Entry 6XXD (electron microscopy, 3.22 A resolution); this record covers chains A and I of the 16 polymer chains in the assembly.

# Chain A (and I)
Molecule: PilA
Source organism: Thermus thermophilus (strain HB27 / ATCC BAA-163 / DSM 7039)
Notes: chain I of this document is another copy of the same molecule, construct and numbering; everything in this record applies to it too
Reference sequence: Q72JC0 (Q72JC0_THET2); residues 1-125 here correspond to UniProt positions 7-131 (UniProt number = residue number + 6)
Amino-acid sequence (125 residues; row label = number of the first residue in the row):
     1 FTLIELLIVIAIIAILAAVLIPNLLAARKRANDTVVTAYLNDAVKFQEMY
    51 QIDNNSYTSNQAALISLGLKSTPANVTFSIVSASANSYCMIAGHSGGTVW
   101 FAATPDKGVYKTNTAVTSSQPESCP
UniProt features mapped onto this chain:
  - modified residue: Phe1 (N-methylphenylalanine)
Cystine bridges: Cys89-Cys124
What the authors report for this chain:
  - contacts within the chain: Asp42-Lys45 (salt bridge), Lys107-Pro125
  - self-association interface (contacts with another copy of this molecule); pairs are residue here / residue on that copy: Glu48-Arg28 (salt bridge)
  - post-translational modification sites: Ser59, Ser66, Ser71

# Chain A / chain I interface
Pairs across the interface (11):
  Phe1(A) - Phe1(I)
  Phe1(A) - Val9(I)  hydrophobic
  Phe1(A) - Ile13(I)  hydrophobic
  Thr2(A) - Phe1(I)
  Thr2(A) - Glu5(I)
  Thr2(A) - Val9(I)
  Leu3(A) - Glu5(I)  hydrogen bond (backbone-side chain)
  Leu3(A) - Val9(I)  hydrophobic
  Leu6(A) - Val9(I)
  Leu6(A) - Ile12(I)  hydrophobic
  Lys70(A) - Lys107(I)
Other interface residues (no listed pair), chain A (7 interface residues in all): Ile10, Ile13
Other interface residues (no listed pair), chain I (11 interface residues in all): Leu6, Ile8, Leu16, Leu20, Asp106

# In short
7 residues of chain A and 11 residues of chain I are in contact; the contacts include 1 hydrogen bond. The
hydrogen-bonded pair is Leu3(A)-Glu5(I). The paper reports modification sites Ser59(A), Ser66(A) and Ser71(A);
a self-association interface involving Glu48(A).
Chain A and chain I are both PilA (Thermus thermophilus (strain HB27 / ATCC BAA-163 / DSM 7039)); the
structure, CryoEM structure of the type IV pilin PilA4 from Thermus thermophilus, was determined by electron
microscopy (same publication as 6XXE).
